PDB entry 9BPG | electron microscopy, 3.30 A resolution | chains H and I of the 19 polymer chains in the assembly

Chain H:
Protein: ATP synthase subunit delta
From: Artemia franciscana
Chain sequence (169 residues; row label = number of the first residue in the row; numbers below 1 keep their minus sign (Met-18 is residue -18)):
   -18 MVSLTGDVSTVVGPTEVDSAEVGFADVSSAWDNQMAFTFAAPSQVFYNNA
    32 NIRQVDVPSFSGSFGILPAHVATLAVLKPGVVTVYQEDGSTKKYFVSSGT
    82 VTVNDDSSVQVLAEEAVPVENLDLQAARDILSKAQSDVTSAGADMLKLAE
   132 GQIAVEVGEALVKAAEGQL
Not modelled in the structure: -18 to 14, 149-150

Chain I:
Protein: ATP synthase subunit epsilon
From: Artemia franciscana
Chain sequence (66 residues; row label = number of the first residue in the row):
     1 VRSNFASISGSGRRGRHVDFGASVDFEVHMMRRALKPELRNEAIKREESL
    51 LKVTPWKDGKPVKAAQ
Not modelled in the structure: 1-10, 48-66

Chain H / chain I interface:
Contacting residue pairs (45):
  Phe41(H) - Arg13(I)
  Phe41(H) - Phe20(I)  hydrophobic
  Val57(H) - Phe20(I)  hydrophobic
  Leu58(H) - Phe20(I)
  Pro60(H) - Glu27(I)
  Phe76(H) - Met31(I)  hydrophobic
  Ser78(H) - Glu27(I)
  Ser78(H) - Val28(I)
  Ser78(H) - Met31(I)
  Ser79(H) - Phe20(I)
  Ser79(H) - Val24(I)
  Ser79(H) - Glu27(I)  hydrogen bond
  Glu95(H) - Val24(I)
  Glu95(H) - Val28(I)
  Glu96(H) - Val28(I)
  Glu96(H) - Met31(I)
  Glu96(H) - Arg32(I)  salt bridge
  Val98(H) - Met31(I)  hydrophobic
  Val98(H) - Leu35(I)  hydrophobic
  Asn102(H) - Leu35(I)
  Asn102(H) - Leu39(I)
  Leu103(H) - Met31(I)  hydrophobic
  Leu103(H) - Ala34(I)
  Asp104(H) - Ala34(I)  hydrogen bond (backbone-backbone)
  Asp104(H) - Pro37(I)
  Ala107(H) - Arg33(I)
  Ala107(H) - Ala34(I)  hydrophobic
  Ala107(H) - Lys36(I)
  Ile111(H) - Met30(I)
  Ile111(H) - Arg33(I)
  Lys114(H) - Arg33(I)
  Met126(H) - Arg16(I)
  Leu127(H) - Arg16(I)
  Leu127(H) - Val18(I)  hydrophobic
  Ala130(H) - Arg16(I)
  Glu131(H) - Val18(I)
  Glu131(H) - Phe26(I)
  Ile134(H) - Arg13(I)
  Ile134(H) - Ser23(I)
  Ala135(H) - Met30(I)  hydrophobic
  Glu137(H) - Arg13(I)  salt bridge
  Val138(H) - Glu27(I)
  Val138(H) - Met30(I)  hydrophobic
  Leu142(H) - Met30(I)
  Leu142(H) - Met31(I)  hydrophobic
Other interface residues (no listed pair), chain H (27 interface residues in all): Gly80, Gln133
Other interface residues (no listed pair), chain I (21 interface residues in all): Ser11, Gly12, Ala22

Summary:
27 residues of chain H face 21 of chain I across their interface; the contacts include 2 hydrogen bonds and 2
salt bridges. Polar pairs include Glu96(H)-Arg32(I), Glu137(H)-Arg13(I) and Ser79(H)-Glu27(I).
Here chain H is ATP synthase subunit delta and chain I is ATP synthase subunit epsilon, both from Artemia
franciscana. Entry 9BPG (Artemia franciscana ATP synthase FO domain, state 1, pH 7.0) was determined by
electron microscopy together with 9B0X and 9B3J from the same study.
